PDB entry 4L29 | X-ray diffraction, 3.09 A resolution | chains A and B of the 3 polymer chains in the assembly

Chain A:
Name: HLA class I histocompatibility antigen, A-2 alpha chain
Organism: Homo sapiens
UniProtKB: P01892 (1A02_HUMAN); residues 1-276 here correspond to UniProt positions 25-300 (UniProt number = residue number + 24)
Chain sequence (276 residues; row label = number of the first residue in the row):
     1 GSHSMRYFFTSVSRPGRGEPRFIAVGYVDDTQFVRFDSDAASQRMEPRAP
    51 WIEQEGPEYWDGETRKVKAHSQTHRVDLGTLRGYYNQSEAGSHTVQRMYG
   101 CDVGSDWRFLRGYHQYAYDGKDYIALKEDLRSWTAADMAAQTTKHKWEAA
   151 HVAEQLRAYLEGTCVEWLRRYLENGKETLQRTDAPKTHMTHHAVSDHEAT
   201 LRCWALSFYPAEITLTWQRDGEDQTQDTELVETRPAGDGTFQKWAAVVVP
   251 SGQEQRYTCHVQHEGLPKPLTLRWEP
Disulfides: C101-C164, C203-C259

Chain B:
Name: Beta-2-microglobulin
Organism: Homo sapiens
UniProtKB: P61769 (B2MG_HUMAN); residues 1-99 here correspond to UniProt positions 21-119 (UniProt number = residue number + 20)
Chain sequence (100 residues; each row starts with the number of its first residue; numbering starts at 0):
     0 MIQRTPKIQVYSRHPAENGKSNFLNCYVSGFHPSDIEVDLLKNGERIEKV
    50 EHSDLSFSKDWSFYLLYYTEFTPTEKDEYACRVNHVTLSQPKIVKWDRDM
Construct notes: initiating methionine (0)
UniProt features mapped onto this chain:
  - modified residue: Q2 (Pyrrolidone carboxylic acid)
  - glycosylation: I1 (N-linked (Glc) (glycation) isoleucine), K19 (N-linked (Glc) (glycation) lysine), K41 (N-linked (Glc) (glycation) lysine), K48 (N-linked (Glc) (glycation) lysine), K58 (N-linked (Glc) (glycation) lysine), K91 (N-linked (Glc) (glycation) lysine), K94 (N-linked (Glc) (glycation) lysine)
Disulfides: C25-C80

Interface between chain A and chain B:
Pairs across the interface (54; chain A residue first):
  F8(A) - S55(B)
  F8(A) - F56(B)
  F9(A) - F56(B)
  T10(A) - L54(B)
  T10(A) - F56(B)
  T10(A) - F62(B)
  V12(A) - S33(B)
  R17(A) - D34(B)  salt bridge
  I23(A) - L54(B)  hydrophobic
  V25(A) - D53(B)
  V25(A) - L54(B)
  V25(A) - S55(B)
  Y27(A) - S55(B)  hydrogen bond
  Y27(A) - Y63(B)  hydrogen bond
  Q32(A) - D53(B)  hydrogen bond
  R35(A) - D53(B)  salt bridge
  Q96(A) - H31(B)  hydrogen bond
  Q96(A) - F56(B)
  Q96(A) - W60(B)  hydrogen bond (side chain-backbone)
  Q96(A) - F62(B)
  R97(A) - F56(B)
  M98(A) - F56(B)  hydrophobic
  Q115(A) - W60(B)
  Y116(A) - W60(B)
  A117(A) - W60(B)
  D119(A) - M0(B)
  D119(A) - I1(B)
  D119(A) - H31(B)
  G120(A) - I1(B)
  G120(A) - H31(B)
  G120(A) - W60(B)
  K121(A) - I1(B)
  D122(A) - W60(B)  hydrogen bond
  T190(A) - M99(B)  hydrogen bond (side chain-backbone)
  R202(A) - M99(B)
  W204(A) - M99(B)  hydrogen bond (side chain-backbone)
  E232(A) - K6(B)
  E232(A) - Q8(B)  hydrogen bond (backbone-side chain)
  E232(A) - Y26(B)  hydrogen bond
  E232(A) - S28(B)  hydrogen bond
  R234(A) - Q8(B)  hydrogen bond
  R234(A) - Y10(B)
  R234(A) - M99(B)
  P235(A) - Y10(B)  hydrogen bond (backbone-side chain)
  P235(A) - N24(B)
  P235(A) - Y26(B)
  P235(A) - L65(B)  hydrophobic
  A236(A) - R12(B)  hydrogen bond (backbone-side chain)
  A236(A) - N24(B)  hydrogen bond (backbone-side chain)
  G237(A) - R12(B)
  G237(A) - L65(B)
  D238(A) - R12(B)
  Q242(A) - Y10(B)
  Q242(A) - R12(B)  hydrogen bond (side chain-backbone)
Also at the interface, not in a pair above, chain A (38 interface residues in all): R48, S92, H93, T94, L206, V231, T233, W244
Also at the interface, not in a pair above, chain B (25 interface residues in all): S11, H13, P14, D59

In short:
The interface between chain A and chain B involves 38 residues on one side and 25 on the other, with 16
hydrogen bonds and 2 salt bridges. Polar contacts include R17(A)-D34(B), R35(A)-D53(B) and Y27(A)-S55(B).
Here chain A is HLA class I histocompatibility antigen, A-2 alpha chain and chain B is Beta-2-microglobulin,
both from Homo sapiens. Entry 4L29 (Structure of wtMHC class I with NY-ESO1 double mutant) was determined by
X-ray diffraction, deposited together with 4L3C.
